PDB entry 6FJF | X-ray diffraction, 2.40 A resolution | chains B and F of the 6 polymer chains in the assembly

Chain B:
Name: Tubulin beta-2B chain
Organism: Bos taurus
Reference sequence: Q6B856 (TBB2B_BOVIN); the author numbering skips numbers that UniProt does not, so the offset changes along the chain: 1-42 = UniProt 1-42; 45-360 = UniProt 43-358; 369-455 = UniProt 359-445
Sequence (445 residues; row label = number of the first residue in the row; note: 10 numbers in that range are skipped by the numbering (no residue carries them; nothing is unmodelled there)):
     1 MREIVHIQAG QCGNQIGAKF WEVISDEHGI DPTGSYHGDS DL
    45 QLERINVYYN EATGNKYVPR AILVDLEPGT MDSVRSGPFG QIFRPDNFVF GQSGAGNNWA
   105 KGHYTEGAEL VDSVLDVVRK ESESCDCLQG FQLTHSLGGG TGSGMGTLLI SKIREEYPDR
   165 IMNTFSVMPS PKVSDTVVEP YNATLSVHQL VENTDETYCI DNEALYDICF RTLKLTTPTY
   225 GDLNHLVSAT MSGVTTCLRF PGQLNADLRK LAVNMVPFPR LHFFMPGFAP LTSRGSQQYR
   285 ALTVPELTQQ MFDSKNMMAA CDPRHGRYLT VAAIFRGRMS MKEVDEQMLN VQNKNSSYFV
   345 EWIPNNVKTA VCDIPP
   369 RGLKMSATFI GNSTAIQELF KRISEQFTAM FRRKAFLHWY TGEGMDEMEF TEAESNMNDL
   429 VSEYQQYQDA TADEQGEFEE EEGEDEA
Disordered / not traced: 1, 278-281, 439-455
Swiss-Prot annotation at these positions:
  - motif: Met-1 to Ile-4 (MREI motif)
  - binding site (GTP): Gln-11, Glu-71, Ser-140, Gly-144, Thr-145, Gly-146, Asn-206, Asn-228
  - binding site (Mg(2+)): Glu-71
  - modified residue: Ser-40 (Phosphoserine), Thr-57 (Phosphothreonine), Lys-60 (N6-acetyllysine), Ser-174 (Phosphoserine), Thr-287 (Phosphothreonine), Thr-292 (Phosphothreonine), Arg-320 (Omega-N-methylarginine), Glu-448 (5-glutamyl polyglutamate)
  - cross-link (Glycyl lysine isopeptide (Lys-Gly)): Lys-60 (interchain with G-Cter in ubiquitin), Lys-326 (interchain with G-Cter in ubiquitin)
Metal / ion sites: Mg2+: Gln-11 (together with GDP)
Small-molecule neighbours: GDP (guanosine-5'-diphosphate): Gly-10, Gln-11, Cys-12, Gln-15, Ile-16, Asp-69, Asn-101, Ser-140, Gly-142, Gly-143, Gly-144, Thr-145, Gly-146, Ser-147, Val-171, Pro-173, Val-177, Asp-179, Glu-183, Asn-206, Leu-209, Tyr-224, Leu-227, Asn-228
From the paper describing this entry:
  - binding site for FcMaytansine: Val-181, Met-398, Arg-401, Ala-403, Phe-404

Chain F:
Name: Tubulin tyrosine ligase
Organism: Gallus gallus
Reference sequence: E1BQ43 (E1BQ43_CHICK); residues 1-378 here = UniProt positions 1-378
Sequence (384 residues; each row starts with the number of its first residue):
     1 MYTFVVRDEN SSVYAEVSRL LLATGQWKRL RKDNPRFNLM LGERNRLPFG RLGHEPGLVQ
    61 LVNYYRGADK LCRKASLVKL IKTSPELSES CTWFPESYVI YPTNLKTPVA PAQNGIRHLI
   121 NNTRTDEREV FLAAYNRRRE GREGNVWIAK SSAGAKGEGI LISSEASELL DFIDEQGQVH
   181 VIQKYLEKPL LLEPGHRKFD IRSWVLVDHL YNIYLYREGV LRTSSEPYNS ANFQDKTCHL
   241 TNHCIQKEYS KNYGRYEEGN EMFFEEFNQY LMDALNTTLE NSILLQIKHI IRSCLMCIEP
   301 AISTKHLHYQ SFQLFGFDFM VDEELKVWLI EVNGAPACAQ KLYAELCQGI VDVAISSVFP
   361 LADTGQKTSQ PTSIFIKLHH HHHH
Disordered / not traced: 103-124, 153-156, 363-370, 380-384
Sequence notes: expression tag (379-384)
Metal / ion sites: Mg2+: Glu-331 (together with AMP-PCP)
Small-molecule neighbours: AMP-PCP (ACP; phosphomethylphosphonic acid adenylate ester): Lys-74, Ile-148, Lys-150, Gly-157, Gln-183, Lys-184, Tyr-185, Leu-186, Lys-198, Asp-200, Arg-202, Arg-222, His-239, Leu-240, Thr-241, Asn-242, Asp-318, Met-320, Ile-330, Glu-331, Asn-333

Interface between chain B and chain F:
Residue-residue contacts (11; chain B residue first):
  Leu-333(B) with Pro-56(F); Gly-57(F)
  Gln-336(B) with Arg-36(F), hydrogen bond
  Asn-337(B) with Thr-3(F); Arg-36(F), hydrogen bond; Gly-57(F); Leu-58(F)
  Lys-338(B) with Met-1(F), hydrogen bond (side chain-backbone); Asn-38(F), hydrogen bond
  Ser-340(B) with Asn-34(F)
  Asn-349(B) with Glu-55(F)
Interface residues without a listed pair, chain B (7 interface residues in all): Glu-345
Interface residues without a listed pair, chain F (12 interface residues in all): Tyr-2, Leu-30, Asp-33

Overview:
The interface between chain B and chain F involves 7 residues on one side and 12 on the other, with 4 hydrogen
bonds. Polar contacts include Gln-336(B)/Arg-36(F), Asn-337(B)/Arg-36(F) and Lys-338(B)/Met-1(F). Chain B
binds GDP. Ligands of chain F: AMP-PCP. From the paper: a binding site for FcMaytansine at Val-181(B),
Met-398(B) and Arg-401(B) among others.
Chain B is Tubulin beta-2B chain (Bos taurus) and chain F is Tubulin tyrosine ligase (Gallus gallus); the
structure, Tubulin-FcMaytansine complex, was determined by X-ray diffraction (same publication as 6FII and
6FJM).
